3VSG - chains B and D of the 4 polymer chains in the assembly; structure by X-ray diffraction, 2.40 A resolution.

== Chain B (and D) ==
Molecule: 2-amino-5-chlorophenol 1,6-dioxygenase beta subunit
From: Comamonas testosteroni
Notes: EC 1.13.11.8; chain D of this document is another copy of the same molecule, construct and numbering; everything in this record applies to it too
UniProtKB: Q38M41 (Q38M41_COMTE); residues 1-312 here = UniProt positions 1-312
Amino-acid sequence (312 residues; row label = number of the first residue in the row):
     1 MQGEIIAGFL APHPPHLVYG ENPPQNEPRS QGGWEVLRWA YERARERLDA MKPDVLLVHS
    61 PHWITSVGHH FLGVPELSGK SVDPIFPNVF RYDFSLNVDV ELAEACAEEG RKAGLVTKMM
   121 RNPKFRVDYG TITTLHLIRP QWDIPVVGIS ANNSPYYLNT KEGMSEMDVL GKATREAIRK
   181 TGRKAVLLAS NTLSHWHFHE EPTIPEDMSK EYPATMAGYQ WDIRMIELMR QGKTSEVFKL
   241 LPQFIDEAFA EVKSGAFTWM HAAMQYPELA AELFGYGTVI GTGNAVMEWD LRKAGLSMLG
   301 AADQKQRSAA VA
Unresolved in the structure: 305-312 (chain D: 301-312)

== How chain B and chain D interact ==
Contacting residue pairs (40; chain B residue first):
  E35(B) - Y219(D)  hydrogen bond
  E35(B) - I223(D)
  V36(B) - Y276(D)
  W39(B) - I223(D)  hydrophobic
  W39(B) - I226(D)  hydrophobic
  W39(B) - E227(D)  hydrogen bond
  W39(B) - R230(D)
  W39(B) - L273(D)  hydrophobic
  W39(B) - Y276(D)  hydrophobic
  R43(B) - R43(D)
  R43(B) - E272(D)  salt bridge
  R43(B) - L273(D)  hydrogen bond (side chain-backbone)
  I204(B) - M216(D)  hydrophobic
  D207(B) - M216(D)
  M208(B) - P213(D)
  M208(B) - Y219(D)  hydrophobic
  S209(B) - Y212(D)
  S209(B) - P213(D)
  S209(B) - T215(D)
  S209(B) - M216(D)
  E211(B) - Y212(D)
  Y212(B) - S209(D)
  Y212(B) - E211(D)
  Y212(B) - Y212(D)  hydrophobic
  P213(B) - M208(D)
  P213(B) - S209(D)
  T215(B) - S209(D)
  M216(B) - D207(D)
  M216(B) - S209(D)
  Y219(B) - E35(D)  hydrogen bond
  Y219(B) - M208(D)  hydrophobic
  I223(B) - E35(D)
  I223(B) - W39(D)  hydrophobic
  I226(B) - W39(D)  hydrophobic
  E227(B) - W39(D)  hydrogen bond
  R230(B) - W39(D)
  E272(B) - R43(D)  salt bridge
  L273(B) - W39(D)  hydrophobic
  L273(B) - R43(D)  hydrogen bond (backbone-side chain)
  Y276(B) - V36(D)
Other interface residues (no listed pair), chain B (25 interface residues in all): Q31, W34, E42, F274
Other interface residues (no listed pair), chain D (24 interface residues in all): W34, E42, Q220, F274

== Overview ==
The interface between chain B and chain D involves 25 residues on one side and 24 on the other, with 6
hydrogen bonds and 2 salt bridges. Polar pairs include R43(B)-E272(D), E35(B)-Y219(D) and W39(B)-E227(D).
Chain B and chain D are both 2-amino-5-chlorophenol 1,6-dioxygenase beta subunit (Comamonas testosteroni); the
structure, Crystal structure of iron free 1,6-APD, 2-Animophenol-1,6-Dioxygenase, was determined by X-ray
diffraction (same publication as 3VSH, 3VSI and 3VSJ).
